6E10 - chains 4 and D of the 28 polymer chains in the assembly; structure by electron microscopy, 4.16 A resolution (low resolution: residue-level contacts below are approximate; hydrogen-bond / salt-bridge calls are withheld).

[Chain 4]
Name: Heat shock protein 101
Source organism: Plasmodium falciparum
UniProt: Q8IIJ8 (Q8IIJ8_PLAF7); residues 1-906 here = UniProt positions 1-906
Amino-acid sequence (932 residues; row label = number of the first residue in the row):
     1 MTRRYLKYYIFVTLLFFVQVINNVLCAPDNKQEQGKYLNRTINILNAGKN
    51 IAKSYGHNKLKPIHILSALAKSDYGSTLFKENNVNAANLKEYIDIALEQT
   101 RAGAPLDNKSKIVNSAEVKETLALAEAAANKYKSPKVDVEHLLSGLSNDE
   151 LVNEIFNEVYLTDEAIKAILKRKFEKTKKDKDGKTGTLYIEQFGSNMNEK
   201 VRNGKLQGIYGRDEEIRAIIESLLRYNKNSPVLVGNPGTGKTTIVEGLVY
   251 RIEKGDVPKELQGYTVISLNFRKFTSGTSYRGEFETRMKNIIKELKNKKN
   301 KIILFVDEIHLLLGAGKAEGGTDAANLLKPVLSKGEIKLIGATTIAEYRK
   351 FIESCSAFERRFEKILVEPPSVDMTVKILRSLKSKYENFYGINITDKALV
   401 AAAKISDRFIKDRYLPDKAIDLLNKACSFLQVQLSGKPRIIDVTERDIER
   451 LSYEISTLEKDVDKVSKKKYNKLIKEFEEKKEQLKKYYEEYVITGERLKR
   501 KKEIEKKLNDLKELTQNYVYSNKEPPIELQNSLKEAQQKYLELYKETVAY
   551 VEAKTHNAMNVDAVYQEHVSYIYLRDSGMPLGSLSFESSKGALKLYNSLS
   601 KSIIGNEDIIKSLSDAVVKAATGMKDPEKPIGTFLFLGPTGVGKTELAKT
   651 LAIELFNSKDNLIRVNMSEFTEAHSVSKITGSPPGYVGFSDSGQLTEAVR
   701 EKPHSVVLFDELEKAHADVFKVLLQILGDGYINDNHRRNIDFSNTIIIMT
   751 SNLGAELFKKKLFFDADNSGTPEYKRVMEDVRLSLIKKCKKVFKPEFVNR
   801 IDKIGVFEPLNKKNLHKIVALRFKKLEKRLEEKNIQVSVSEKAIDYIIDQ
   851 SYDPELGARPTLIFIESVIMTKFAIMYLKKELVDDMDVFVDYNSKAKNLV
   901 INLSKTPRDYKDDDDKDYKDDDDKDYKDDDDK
Disordered / not traced: 1-186, 905-932
Ligand contacts:
  - ATP-gamma-S (AGS; phosphothiophosphoric acid-adenylate ester), molecule 1: Ile209, Tyr210, Arg212, Asn236, Pro237, Gly238, Thr239, Gly240, Lys241, Thr242, Thr243, Glu308, Ile378, Leu382, Pro416, Ile420
  - ATP-gamma-S (AGS), molecule 2: Ser333, Arg360, Arg361
  - ATP-gamma-S (AGS), molecule 3: Ile603, Ile604, Gly605, Pro639, Thr640, Gly641, Val642, Gly643, Lys644, Thr645, Glu646, Asp710, Glu711, Asn752, Leu810, Ile818, Arg859, Leu862
  - ATP-gamma-S (AGS), molecule 4: Glu796, Asn799, Arg800
Reported in the primary citation:
  - binding site for ATP-gamma-S: Arg859

[Chain D]
Name: Exported protein 2
Source organism: Plasmodium falciparum
UniProt: Q8IKC8 (Q8IKC8_PLAF7); residues 1-287 here = UniProt positions 1-287
Amino-acid sequence (287 residues; each row starts with the number of its first residue):
     1 MKVSYIFSFFLLFFVYKNTNTVVCDNGYGDLAATSALTTVIKDPISLTIK
    51 DIYEHGVKNPFTKIIHKLKKFIRYRKVLRWSRMWWVLLVREIVGDNTIEK
   101 KTEKALREIWDQCTIAVYNNTLNAVESKPLLFLHGILNECRNNFATKLRQ
   151 DPSLIVAKIDQIIKSQIYRFWVSEPYLKIGRSHTLYTHITPDAVPQLPKE
   201 CTLKHLSSYMEEKLKSMESKKNIESGKYEFDVDSSETDSTKDDGKPDDDD
   251 DDDDNFDDDDNFDDDTVEEEDASGDLFKNEKKDENKE
Disordered / not traced: 1-26, 236-287
Disulfide bonds: Cys113-Cys140

[Interface between chain 4 and chain D]
Pairs across the interface (33; chain 4 residue first):
  Asp765(4) with Met217(D)
  Tyr846(4) with Tyr228(D)
  Gln850(4) with Tyr228(D)
  Tyr852(4) with Met217(D)
  Asp853(4) with Met217(D); Lys220(D)
  Pro854(4) with Met217(D)
  Glu855(4) with Lys220(D)
  Leu856(4) with Lys221(D)
  Phe864(4) with Ile223(D); Tyr228(D)
  Val868(4) with Tyr228(D)
  Ile869(4) with Phe230(D)
  Lys872(4) with Phe230(D); Val232(D)
  Met876(4) with Val232(D)
  Lys897(4) with Glu229(D); Asp231(D)
  Asn898(4) with Glu229(D); Phe230(D); Asp231(D)
  Leu899(4) with Asp231(D); Val232(D); Asp233(D)
  Val900(4) with Phe230(D); Asp231(D); Val232(D); Asp233(D)
  Ile901(4) with Asp233(D)
  Asn902(4) with Asp233(D); Ser234(D); Ser235(D)
  Leu903(4) with Ser235(D)
Interface residues without a listed pair, chain 4 (23 interface residues in all): Asn768, Ser851, Pro860
Interface residues without a listed pair, chain D (14 interface residues in all): Lys213, Ser216

[Overview]
23 residues of chain 4 and 14 residues of chain D are in contact. Bound to chain 4: 4 copies of ATP-gamma-S.
From the paper: a binding site for ATP-gamma-S at Arg859(4).
Here chain 4 is Heat shock protein 101 and chain D is Exported protein 2, both from Plasmodium falciparum.
Entry 6E10 (PTEX Core Complex in the Engaged (Extended) State) was determined by electron microscopy together
with 6E11 from the same study.
